PDB entry 3ZDM | X-ray diffraction, 1.80 A resolution | chains A and D of the 6 polymer chains in the assembly

# Chain A (and D)
Molecule: Small glutamine-rich tetratricopeptide repeat- containing protein 2
Organism: Saccharomyces cerevisiae
Notes: fragment: n-terminal domain, residues 1-72; chain D of this document is another copy of the same molecule, construct and numbering; everything in this record applies to it too
Reference sequence: Q12118 (SGT2_YEAST); residues 1-72 here = UniProt positions 1-72
Amino-acid sequence (72 residues; row label = number of the first residue in the row):
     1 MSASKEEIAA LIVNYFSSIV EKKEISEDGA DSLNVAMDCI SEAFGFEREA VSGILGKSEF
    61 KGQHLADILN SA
Unresolved in the structure: 1, 71-72

# Interface between chain A and chain D
Residue-residue contacts - 29 pairs, chain A then chain D:
  Ile8(A) - Leu69(D)  hydrophobic
  Ile12(A) - Leu65(D)  hydrophobic
  Asn14(A) - Lys61(D)
  Tyr15(A) - Ser58(D)
  Tyr15(A) - Gly62(D)
  Tyr15(A) - Leu65(D)  hydrophobic
  Ser18(A) - Gly56(D)  hydrogen bond (side chain-backbone)
  Ser18(A) - Ser58(D)  hydrogen bond
  Ser18(A) - Lys61(D)
  Ile19(A) - Ser58(D)
  Lys22(A) - Gly56(D)  hydrogen bond (side chain-backbone)
  Lys22(A) - Ser58(D)
  Glu24(A) - Ser58(D)  hydrogen bond
  Gly56(A) - Ser18(D)  hydrogen bond (backbone-side chain)
  Gly56(A) - Lys22(D)  hydrogen bond (backbone-side chain)
  Ser58(A) - Tyr15(D)
  Ser58(A) - Ser18(D)  hydrogen bond
  Ser58(A) - Ile19(D)
  Ser58(A) - Lys22(D)
  Ser58(A) - Glu24(D)  hydrogen bond
  Lys61(A) - Asn14(D)
  Lys61(A) - Ser18(D)
  Gly62(A) - Tyr15(D)
  His64(A) - His64(D)  hydrogen bond
  His64(A) - Ile68(D)
  Leu65(A) - Ile12(D)  hydrophobic
  Leu65(A) - Tyr15(D)  hydrophobic
  Ile68(A) - His64(D)
  Leu69(A) - Ile8(D)  hydrophobic
Other interface residues (no listed pair), chain A (18 interface residues in all): Leu11, Lys57
Other interface residues (no listed pair), chain D (18 interface residues in all): Leu11, Lys57

# Overview
Chain A and chain D each contribute 18 residues to their interface, with 9 hydrogen bonds. Polar contacts
include Ser18(A)-Gly56(D), Ser18(A)-Ser58(D) and Lys22(A)-Gly56(D).
Both chains are Small glutamine-rich tetratricopeptide repeat- containing protein 2 (Saccharomyces
cerevisiae). Entry 3ZDM (Crystal structure of the Sgt2 N domain and the Get5 UBL domain complex) was
determined by X-ray diffraction.
